1KO3 - chain A; structure by X-ray diffraction, 1.91 A resolution.

[Chain A]
Molecule: VIM-2 metallo-beta-lactamase
Organism: Pseudomonas aeruginosa
Notes: EC 3.5.2.6
UniProtKB: Q9K2N0 (Q9K2N0_PSEAE); the author numbering skips numbers that UniProt does not, so the offset changes along the chain: 30-45 = UniProt 32-47; 47-64 = UniProt 48-65; 66-100 = UniProt 66-100; 102-107 = UniProt 101-106; 6 more segments
Amino-acid sequence (230 residues; each row starts with the number of its first residue; note: 36 numbers in that range are skipped by the numbering (no residue carries them; nothing is unmodelled there)):
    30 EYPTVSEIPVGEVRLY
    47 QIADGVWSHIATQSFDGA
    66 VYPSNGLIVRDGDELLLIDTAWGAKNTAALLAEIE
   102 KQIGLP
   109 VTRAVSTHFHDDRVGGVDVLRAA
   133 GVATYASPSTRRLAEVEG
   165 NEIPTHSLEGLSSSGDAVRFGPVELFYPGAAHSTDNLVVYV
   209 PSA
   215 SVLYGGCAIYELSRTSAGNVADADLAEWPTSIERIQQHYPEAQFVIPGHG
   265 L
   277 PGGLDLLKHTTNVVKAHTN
Metal / ion sites: Zn2+ site 1: H116, H118, H196 (together with hydroxide ion); Zn2+ site 2: D120, C221, H263 (together with hydroxide ion); Zn2+ site 3: H170, H285 (together with acetate ion)
Ligand contacts: hydroxide ion (OH): H116, H118, D120, H196, C221

[Overview]
Bound to chain A: hydroxide ion. H116, H118 and H196 form the Zn2+ site 1. D120, C221 and H263 form the Zn2+
site 2.
Chain A is VIM-2 metallo-beta-lactamase (Pseudomonas aeruginosa); the structure, VIM-2, a Zn-beta-lactamase
from Pseudomonas aeruginosa with Cys221 reduced, was determined by X-ray diffraction, deposited together with
1KO2.
